Entry 7PG4 (electron microscopy, 9.10 A resolution (very low resolution: no residue pairs are listed; an interface is given only as per-side residue counts)); this record covers chains C and D of the 6 polymer chains in the assembly.

# Chain C
Molecule: Insulin
From: Homo sapiens
Reference sequence: P01308 (INS_HUMAN); residues 1-21 here correspond to UniProt positions 90-110 (UniProt number = residue number + 89)
Chain sequence (21 residues; row label = number of the first residue in the row):
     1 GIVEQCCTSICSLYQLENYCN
Cystine bridges: C6-C11

# Chain D
Molecule: Insulin
From: Homo sapiens
Reference sequence: P01308 (INS_HUMAN); residues 1-30 here correspond to UniProt positions 25-54 (UniProt number = residue number + 24)
Chain sequence (30 residues; numbered 1 to 30; the number before each row is that of its first residue):
     1 FVNQHLCGSHLVEALYLVCGERGFFYTPKT
Unresolved in the structure: 1-2, 28-30

# Chain C / chain D interface
Cross-chain cystine bridges: C7(C)-C7(D), C20(C)-C19(D)
At this resolution (9 A) residue pairs are not listed: 14 residues of chain C and 10 of chain D lie at the interface.

# Summary
14 residues of chain C and 10 residues of chain D are in contact.
Here chain C is Insulin and chain D is Insulin, both from Homo sapiens. Entry 7PG4 (Low resolution Cryo-EM
structure of the full-length insulin receptor bound to 2 insulin, conf 3) was determined by electron
microscopy (same publication as 7PG0, 7PG2 and 7PG3).
